6PBW - chains C and D of the 3 polymer chains in the assembly; structure by X-ray diffraction, 2.06 A resolution.

== Chain C ==
Molecule: Fab667 light chain
Source organism: Homo sapiens
Sequence (216 residues; each row starts with the number of its first residue; note: 1 number in that range is skipped by the numbering (no residue carries it; nothing is unmodelled there); a row labelled like 27A-27C holds insertion residues (27A, then the next letters in order)):
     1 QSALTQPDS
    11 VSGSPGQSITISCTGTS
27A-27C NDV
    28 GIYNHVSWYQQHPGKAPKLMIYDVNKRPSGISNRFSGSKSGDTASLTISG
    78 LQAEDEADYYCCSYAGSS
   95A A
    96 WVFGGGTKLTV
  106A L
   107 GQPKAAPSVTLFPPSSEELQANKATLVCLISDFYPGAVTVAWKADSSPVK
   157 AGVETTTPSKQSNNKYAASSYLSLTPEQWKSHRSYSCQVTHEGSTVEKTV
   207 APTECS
Disordered / not traced: 1, 209-212
Cystine bridges: Cys-23/Cys-88, Cys-134/Cys-193

== Chain D ==
Molecule: Fab667 heavy chain
Source organism: Homo sapiens
Sequence (231 residues; row label = number of the first residue in the row; a row labelled like 82A-82C holds insertion residues (82A, then the next letters in order)):
     1 QVQLVQSGAEVKKPGASVKVSCRASGYTFTNYAMHWVRQAPGQRLEWMGW
    51 IN
   52A A
    53 GNGYTKYSQKFQDRVTITRDTSATTAYMEL
82A-82C SSL
    83 RSEDTAMYYCARDSFYDI
100A-100K LSGPVYHYYGM
   101 DVWGQGTTVTVSSASTKGPSVFPLAPSSKSTSGGTAALGCLVKDYFPEPV
   151 TVSWNSGALTSGVHTFPAVLQSSGLYSLSSVVTVPSSSLGTQTYICNVNH
   201 KPSNTKVDKKVEPKSC
Disordered / not traced: 100C, 127-133, 215-216
Cystine bridges: Cys-22/Cys-92, Cys-140/Cys-196

== Chain C / chain D interface ==
Residue-residue contacts (68):
  Ala-3(C) / Arg-44(D)
  His-32(C) / His-100G(D)
  His-32(C) / Tyr-100I(D)
  Tyr-36(C) / Gly-100J(D)
  Tyr-36(C) / Met-100K(D)  hydrogen bond (side chain-backbone)
  Gln-38(C) / Gln-39(D)  hydrogen bond
  Gln-38(C) / Tyr-91(D)
  Lys-42(C) / Tyr-91(D)  hydrogen bond (backbone-side chain)
  Ala-43(C) / Tyr-91(D)  hydrophobic
  Ala-43(C) / Gly-104(D)
  Pro-44(C) / Leu-45(D)  hydrophobic
  Pro-44(C) / Trp-103(D)
  Leu-46(C) / Met-100K(D)
  Tyr-49(C) / Tyr-100H(D)  hydrophobic
  Tyr-49(C) / Tyr-100I(D)
  Asp-50(C) / Tyr-100F(D)  hydrogen bond
  Tyr-87(C) / Gln-39(D)  hydrogen bond
  Tyr-87(C) / Gln-43(D)  hydrogen bond (side chain-backbone)
  Tyr-87(C) / Arg-44(D)
  Tyr-87(C) / Leu-45(D)
  Ser-94(C) / Lys-58(D)  hydrogen bond (backbone-side chain)
  Ser-95(C) / Trp-47(D)
  Ser-95(C) / Trp-50(D)  hydrogen bond (backbone-side chain)
  Ser-95(C) / Lys-58(D)
  Ala-95A(C) / Trp-47(D)  hydrophobic
  Trp-96(C) / His-35(D)
  Trp-96(C) / Trp-47(D)
  Trp-96(C) / Trp-50(D)
  Trp-96(C) / Tyr-100I(D)  hydrophobic
  Phe-98(C) / Val-37(D)  hydrophobic
  Phe-98(C) / Arg-44(D)
  Phe-98(C) / Leu-45(D)
  Phe-98(C) / Trp-47(D)
  Phe-98(C) / Met-100K(D)  hydrophobic
  Gly-99(C) / Arg-44(D)
  Gly-100(C) / Arg-44(D)
  Phe-118(C) / Leu-124(D)  hydrophobic
  Phe-118(C) / Ala-125(D)
  Phe-118(C) / Ala-137(D)
  Ser-121(C) / Phe-122(D)
  Ser-121(C) / Pro-123(D)
  Glu-123(C) / Pro-123(D)
  Glu-124(C) / Phe-122(D)
  Glu-124(C) / Lys-143(D)
  Thr-131(C) / Lys-143(D)
  Val-133(C) / Ser-179(D)
  Leu-135(C) / Phe-166(D)  hydrophobic
  Leu-135(C) / Val-181(D)  hydrophobic
  Ile-136(C) / Phe-166(D)
  Ser-137(C) / His-164(D)
  Glu-160(C) / Val-169(D)
  Glu-160(C) / Leu-170(D)
  Glu-160(C) / Gln-171(D)
  Glu-160(C) / Ser-172(D)  hydrogen bond (side chain-backbone)
  Thr-162(C) / Pro-167(D)
  Thr-162(C) / Ala-168(D)
  Thr-162(C) / Val-169(D)
  Ser-165(C) / Pro-167(D)
  Gln-167(C) / His-164(D)  hydrogen bond
  Ala-173(C) / His-164(D)
  Ala-173(C) / Phe-166(D)  hydrophobic
  Ala-174(C) / Phe-166(D)
  Ser-175(C) / Pro-167(D)
  Tyr-177(C) / Leu-141(D)  hydrophobic
  Tyr-177(C) / Val-169(D)  hydrophobic
  Tyr-177(C) / Ser-177(D)
  Tyr-177(C) / Leu-178(D)
  Tyr-177(C) / Ser-179(D)  hydrogen bond
Also at the interface, not in a pair above, chain C (43 interface residues in all): Asn-31, Ser-34, Lys-53, Cys-89, Pro-119, Lys-129, Thr-161, Ser-179
Also at the interface, not in a pair above, chain D (42 interface residues in all): Glu-46, Asp-101, Leu-138, Gly-139, Asp-144

== Summary ==
43 residues of chain C face 42 of chain D across their interface; the contacts include 11 hydrogen bonds.
Polar contacts include Tyr-36(C)/Met-100K(D), Gln-38(C)/Gln-39(D) and Lys-42(C)/Tyr-91(D).
Here chain C is Fab667 light chain and chain D is Fab667 heavy chain, both from Homo sapiens. Entry 6PBW
(Crystal structure of Fab667 complex) was determined by X-ray diffraction together with 6PBV from the same
study.
